Entry 8TXR (electron microscopy, 3.80 A resolution); this record covers chains C and d of the 20 polymer chains in the assembly.

[Chain C]
Protein: Exodeoxyribonuclease 7 large subunit
From: Escherichia coli
UniProt: P04994 (EX7L_ECOLI); numbering as in UniProt (aligned over 1-456)
Chain sequence (456 residues; each row starts with the number of its first residue):
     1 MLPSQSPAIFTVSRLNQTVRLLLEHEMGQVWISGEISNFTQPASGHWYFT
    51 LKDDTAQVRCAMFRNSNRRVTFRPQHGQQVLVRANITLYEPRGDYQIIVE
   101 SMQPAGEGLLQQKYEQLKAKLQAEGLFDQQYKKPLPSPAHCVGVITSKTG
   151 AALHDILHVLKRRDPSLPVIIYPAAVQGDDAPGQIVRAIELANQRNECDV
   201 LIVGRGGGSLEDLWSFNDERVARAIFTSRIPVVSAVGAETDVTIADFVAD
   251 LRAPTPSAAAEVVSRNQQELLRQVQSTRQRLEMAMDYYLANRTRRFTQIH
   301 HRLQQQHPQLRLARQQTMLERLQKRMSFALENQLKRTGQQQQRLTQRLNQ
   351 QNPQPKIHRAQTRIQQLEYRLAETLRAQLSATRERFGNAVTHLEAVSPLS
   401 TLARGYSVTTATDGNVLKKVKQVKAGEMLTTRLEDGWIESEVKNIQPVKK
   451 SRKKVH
Not modelled in the structure: 1-7, 105-108, 400-405, 449-456
Differences from the reference sequence: engineered mutation Ala238 (His in P04994)

[Chain d]
Protein: Exodeoxyribonuclease 7 small subunit
From: Escherichia coli
UniProt: P0A8G9 (EX7S_ECOLI); numbering as in UniProt (aligned over 1-80)
Chain sequence (80 residues; numbered 1 to 80; the number before each row is that of its first residue):
     1 MPKKNEAPASFEKALSELEQIVTRLESGDLPLEEALNEFERGVQLARQGQ
    51 AKLQQAEQRVQILLSDNEDASLTPFTPDNE
Not modelled in the structure: 1-7, 68-80

[Chain C / chain d interface]
Contacting residue pairs (15; chain C residue first):
  Leu330(C) with Val60(d), hydrophobic
  Gly338(C) with Leu53(d)
  Gln341(C) with Ala46(d); Gln50(d)
  Leu344(C) with Leu15(d), hydrophobic; Glu19(d)
  Thr345(C) with Ala46(d)
  Arg347(C) with Glu26(d), salt bridge
  Leu348(C) with Val22(d), hydrophobic; Gly42(d); Val43(d)
  Gln351(C) with Leu25(d); Glu26(d), hydrogen bond
  Asn352(C) with Phe39(d)
  Pro353(C) with Phe39(d)
Interface residues without a listed pair, chain C (17 interface residues in all): Ser327, Glu331, Thr337, Gln340, Gln342, Lys356, Ile357
Interface residues without a listed pair, chain d (16 interface residues in all): Leu18, Leu32, Gly49, Leu64

[In short]
The interface between chain C and chain d involves 17 residues on one side and 16 on the other; the contacts
include 1 hydrogen bond and 1 salt bridge. Polar pairs include Arg347(C)-Glu26(d) and Gln351(C)-Glu26(d).
Here chain C is Exodeoxyribonuclease 7 large subunit and chain d is Exodeoxyribonuclease 7 small subunit, both
from Escherichia coli. Entry 8TXR (E. coli ExoVII(H238A)) was determined by electron microscopy.
